PDB entry 8J90 | electron microscopy, 4.71 A resolution (low resolution: residue-level contacts below are approximate; hydrogen-bond / salt-bridge calls are withheld) | chains E and J of the 11 polymer chains in the assembly

# Chain E
Molecule: Histone H3.1
Organism: Arabidopsis thaliana
UniProtKB: P59226 (H31_ARATH); residues 0-135 here correspond to UniProt positions 1-136 (UniProt number = residue number + 1)
Sequence (139 residues; numbered -3 to 135; the number before each row is that of its first residue; numbers below 1 keep their minus sign (Gly-3 is residue -3)):
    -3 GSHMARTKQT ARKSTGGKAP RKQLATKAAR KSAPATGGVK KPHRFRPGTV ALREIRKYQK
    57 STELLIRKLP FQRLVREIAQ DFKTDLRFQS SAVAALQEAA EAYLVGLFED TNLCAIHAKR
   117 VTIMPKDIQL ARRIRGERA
Disordered / not traced: -3 to 58
Sequence notes: expression tag (-3 to -1)
Swiss-Prot annotation at these positions:
  - site: Lys14 (Not N6-methylated), Lys27 (Not N6-acetylated), Ala31 (Recognition by ATXR5 and ATXR6), Lys36 (Not N6-acetylated)
  - modified residue: Lys4 (N6,N6,N6-trimethyllysine), Lys9 (N6,N6,N6-trimethyllysine), Ser10 (Phosphoserine), Thr11 (Phosphothreonine), Lys14 (N6-acetyllysine), Lys18 (N6-acetyllysine), Lys23 (N6-acetyllysine), Lys27 (N6,N6,N6-trimethyllysine), Ser28 (Phosphoserine), Lys36 (N6,N6,N6-trimethyllysine)

# Chain J
Molecule: 169-nt DNA strand
Organism: synthetic construct
Sequence (169 nucleotides; each row starts with the number of its first residue; numbers below 1 keep their minus sign (DA-73 is residue -73)):
   -73 ATCGGATGTA TATATCTGAC ACGTGCCTGG AGACTAGGGA GTAATCCCCT TGGCGGTTAA
   -13 AACGCGGGGG ACAGCGCGTA CGTGCGTTTA AGCGGTGCTA GAGCTGTCTA CGACCAATTG
    47 AGCGGCCTCG GCACCGGATT CTCAGGCCTG GCTCGCGATA GGGTCCGAT
Disordered / not traced: -73 to -51, 61-95

# Chain E / chain J interface
Residue-residue contacts (9; chain E residue first):
  Arg63(E) - DA-14(J)
  Arg83(E) - DT-24(J)
  Arg83(E) - DT-23(J)
  Phe84(E) - DT-24(J)
  Arg116(E) - DA-3(J)
  Arg116(E) - DC-2(J)
  Val117(E) - DA-3(J)
  Thr118(E) - DG-4(J)
  Thr118(E) - DA-3(J)
Other interface residues (no listed pair), chain J (7 interface residues in all): DA-13

# Summary
6 residues of chain E face 7 of chain J across their interface.
Chain E is Histone H3.1 (Arabidopsis thaliana) and chain J is a 169-nt DNA strand (synthetic construct); the
structure, Cryo-EM structure of DDM1-nucleosome complex, was determined by electron microscopy together with
8J92 from the same study.
